Entry 8SP3 (electron microscopy, 3.52 A resolution); this record covers chains F and G of the 8 polymer chains in the assembly.

[Chain F]
Name: short pAgo
From: Maribacter polysiphoniae
Reference sequence: A0A316E3U6 (A0A316E3U6_9FLAO); residues 1-507 here = UniProt positions 1-507
Sequence (507 residues; row label = number of the first residue in the row):
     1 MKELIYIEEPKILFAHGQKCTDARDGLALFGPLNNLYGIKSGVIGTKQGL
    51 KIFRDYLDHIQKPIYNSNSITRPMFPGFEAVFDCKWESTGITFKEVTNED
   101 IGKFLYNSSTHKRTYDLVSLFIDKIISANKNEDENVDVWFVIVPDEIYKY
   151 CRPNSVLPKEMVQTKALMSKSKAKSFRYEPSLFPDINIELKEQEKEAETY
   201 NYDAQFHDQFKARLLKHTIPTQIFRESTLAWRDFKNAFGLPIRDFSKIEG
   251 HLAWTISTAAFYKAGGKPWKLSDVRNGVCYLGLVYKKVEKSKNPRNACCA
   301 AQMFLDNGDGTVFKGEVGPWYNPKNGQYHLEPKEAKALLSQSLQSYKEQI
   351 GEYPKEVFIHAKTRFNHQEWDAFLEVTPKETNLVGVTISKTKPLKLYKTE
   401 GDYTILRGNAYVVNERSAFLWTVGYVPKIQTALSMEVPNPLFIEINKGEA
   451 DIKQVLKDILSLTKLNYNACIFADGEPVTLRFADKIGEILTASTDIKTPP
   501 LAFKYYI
Disordered / not traced: 159-196
Metal / ion sites: Mg2+: Ile507 (shared with U1(G) of chain G)

[Chain G]
Molecule: guide RNA
Sequence (21 nucleotides; numbered 1 to 21; the number before each row is that of its first residue):
     1 UGACGGCUCUAAUCUAUUAGU
Metal / ion sites: Mg2+: U1 (shared with Ile507(F) of chain F)

[Chain F / chain G interface]
Contacting residue pairs (34):
  Tyr148(F) - U1(G)  base contact
  Gln205(F) - U1(G)  base contact
  His207(F) - U1(G)  hydrogen bond to the phosphate
  Lys211(F) - U1(G)  salt bridge to the phosphate
  Gln222(F) - U1(G)  phosphate contact
  Ile223(F) - U1(G)  hydrogen bond to the phosphate
  Ile223(F) - G2(G)  sugar contact
  Phe224(F) - G2(G)  phosphate contact
  Arg225(F) - U1(G)  hydrogen bond to the sugar
  Arg225(F) - G2(G)  hydrogen bond to the phosphate
  Thr228(F) - G2(G)  hydrogen bond to the phosphate
  Arg243(F) - G2(G)  base contact
  Phe245(F) - G2(G)  base contact
  His251(F) - G2(G)  hydrogen bond to the base
  Leu252(F) - G2(G)  base contact
  Thr255(F) - G2(G)  hydrogen bond to the base
  Asn325(F) - A12(G)  hydrogen bond to the sugar
  Asn325(F) - U13(G)  sugar contact
  Gln327(F) - U13(G)  hydrogen bond to the sugar
  Gln327(F) - C14(G)  sugar contact
  Ser434(F) - G5(G)  sugar contact
  Glu436(F) - G6(G)  hydrogen bond to the sugar
  Asn439(F) - G6(G)  phosphate contact
  Asn466(F) - C4(G)  hydrogen bond to the phosphate
  Asn468(F) - A3(G)  hydrogen bond to the phosphate
  Ala469(F) - A3(G)  sugar contact
  Ile471(F) - A3(G)  sugar contact
  Ile471(F) - C4(G)  sugar contact
  Asp474(F) - C4(G)  phosphate contact
  Asp474(F) - G5(G)  phosphate contact
  Gly475(F) - G5(G)  hydrogen bond to the phosphate
  Arg481(F) - C4(G)  salt bridge to the phosphate
  Arg481(F) - G5(G)  salt bridge to the phosphate
  Ile507(F) - U1(G)  phosphate contact
Also at the interface, not in a pair above, chain F (37 interface residues in all): Ile256, Lys263, Lys324, Gly326, Lys390, Lys395, Leu433, Met435, Pro438, Glu476
Also at the interface, not in a pair above, chain G (10 interface residues in all): C7

[In short]
Chain F and chain G form an interface of 37 and 10 residues respectively; the contacts include 13 hydrogen
bonds and 3 salt bridges. Among the polar pairs are His251(F)-G2(G), Thr255(F)-G2(G) and Arg225(F)-U1(G). The
Mg2+ site is built by Ile507(F) and U1(G).
Chain F is short pAgo (Maribacter polysiphoniae) and chain G is guide RNA; the structure, Asymmetric dimer of
MapSPARTA bound with gRNA/tDNA hybrid, was determined by electron microscopy (same publication as 8FEX, 8FFI,
8SP0, 8SPO and 8SQU).
